PDB entry 4H25 | X-ray diffraction, 2.20 A resolution | chains B and C of the 3 polymer chains in the assembly

[Chain B]
Name: MHC class II antigen
Source organism: Homo sapiens
UniProt: B8YAC7 (B8YAC7_HUMAN); residues 6-188 here correspond to UniProt positions 1-183 (UniProt number = residue number - 5)
Chain sequence (188 residues; each row starts with the number of its first residue):
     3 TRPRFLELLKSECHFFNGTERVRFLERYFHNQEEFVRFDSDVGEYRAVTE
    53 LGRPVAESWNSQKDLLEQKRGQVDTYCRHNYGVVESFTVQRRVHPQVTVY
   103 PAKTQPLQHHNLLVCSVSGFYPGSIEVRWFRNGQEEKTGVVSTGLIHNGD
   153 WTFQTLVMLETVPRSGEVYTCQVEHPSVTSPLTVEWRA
Disulfide bonds: Cys15-Cys79, Cys117-Cys173
Covalent attachments: N-acetylglucosamine (NAG) linked to Asn19
Construct notes: expression tag (3-5, 189-190); conflict Thr77 (Asn72 in B8YAC7)

[Chain C]
Name: peptide
Chain sequence (22 residues; numbered 306 to 327; the number before each row is that of its first residue):
   306 QHIRCNIPKRIGPSKVATLVPR

[Chain B / chain C interface]
Pairs across the interface (31):
  Pro5(B) - Pro326(C)
  Pro5(B) - Arg327(C)
  Phe7(B) - Val325(C)  hydrophobic
  Leu11(B) - Pro313(C)  hydrophobic
  Ser13(B) - Asn311(C)  hydrogen bond
  Phe26(B) - Asn311(C)
  Glu28(B) - Asn311(C)  hydrogen bond
  Tyr30(B) - Pro313(C)
  Tyr30(B) - Lys314(C)  hydrogen bond (side chain-backbone)
  Phe37(B) - Ile316(C)  hydrophobic
  Val57(B) - Ile316(C)  hydrophobic
  Trp61(B) - Lys314(C)
  Trp61(B) - Arg315(C)  hydrogen bond (side chain-backbone)
  Trp61(B) - Ile316(C)  hydrophobic
  Gln64(B) - Lys314(C)  hydrogen bond
  Leu67(B) - Lys314(C)
  Lys71(B) - Asn311(C)  hydrogen bond
  Lys71(B) - Ile312(C)  hydrogen bond (side chain-backbone)
  Gln74(B) - Asn311(C)
  Thr77(B) - Arg309(C)  hydrogen bond (backbone-side chain)
  Tyr78(B) - Arg309(C)
  Tyr78(B) - Cys310(C)
  Tyr78(B) - Asn311(C)
  His81(B) - His307(C)  hydrogen bond (side chain-backbone)
  His81(B) - Arg309(C)
  Asn82(B) - Ile308(C)
  Asn82(B) - Arg309(C)  hydrogen bond (side chain-backbone)
  Val85(B) - Gln306(C)
  Val85(B) - His307(C)
  Val85(B) - Ile308(C)  hydrophobic
  Val86(B) - Ile308(C)  hydrophobic

[In short]
20 residues of chain B face 14 of chain C across their interface; the contacts include 10 hydrogen bonds.
Among the polar pairs are Ser13(B)-Asn311(C), Glu28(B)-Asn311(C) and Tyr30(B)-Lys314(C). Covalently linked
N-acetylglucosamine: at Asn19(B).
Chain B is MHC class II antigen (Homo sapiens) and chain C is peptide; the structure, TCR interaction with
peptide mimics of nickel offers structure insights to nickel contact allergy, was determined by X-ray
diffraction together with 4H26 and 4H1L from the same study.
